Entry 7FDJ (electron microscopy, 4.40 A resolution (low resolution: residue-level contacts below are approximate; hydrogen-bond / salt-bridge calls are withheld)); this record covers chains B and C of the 4 polymer chains in the assembly.

# Chain B (and C)
Molecule: Capsid protein, Immunoglobulin G-binding protein A
Source organism: Hepatitis B virus genotype C subtype adr (strain Japan/adr4/1983)
Notes: chain C of this document is another copy of the same molecule, construct and numbering; everything in this record applies to it too
Reference sequence: chimeric construct of P69706, P38507: residues 51-127 from P69706 (CAPSD_HBVC3) positions 2-78 (UniProt number = residue number - 49); residues 130-187 from P38507 positions 212-269 (UniProt number = residue number + 82); residues 190-247 from P38507 positions 212-269 (UniProt number = residue number + 22); residues 250-318 from P69706 (CAPSD_HBVC3) positions 81-149 (UniProt number = residue number - 169)
Chain sequence (318 residues; numbered 1 to 318; the number before each row is that of its first residue):
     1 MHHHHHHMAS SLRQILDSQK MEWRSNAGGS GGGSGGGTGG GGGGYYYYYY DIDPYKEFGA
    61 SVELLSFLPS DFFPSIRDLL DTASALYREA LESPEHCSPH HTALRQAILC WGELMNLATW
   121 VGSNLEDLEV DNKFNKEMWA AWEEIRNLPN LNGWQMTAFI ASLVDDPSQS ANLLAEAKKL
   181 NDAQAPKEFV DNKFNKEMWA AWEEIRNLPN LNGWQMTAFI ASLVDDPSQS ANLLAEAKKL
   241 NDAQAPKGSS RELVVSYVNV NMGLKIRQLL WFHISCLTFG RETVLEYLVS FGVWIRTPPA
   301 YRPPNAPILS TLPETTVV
Disordered / not traced: 1-48, 127-252, 312-318
Sequence notes: initiating methionine (1); expression tag (2-50); linker (128-129, 188-189, 248-249); engineered mutation Val130 (Ala212 in P38507), Met138 (Gln220 in P38507), Trp139 (Gln221 in P38507), Ala140 (Asn222 in P38507), Trp142 (Phe224 in P38507), Glu143 (Tyr225 in P38507), Arg146 (Leu228 in P38507), Asn147 (His229 in P38507), Gly153 (Glu235 in P38507), Trp154 (Glu236 in P38507), Met156 (Arg238 in P38507), Thr157 (Asn239 in P38507), Ala158 (Gly240 in P38507), Ala161 (Gln243 in P38507), Val164 (Lys246 in P38507), Val190 (Ala212 in P38507), Met198 (Gln220 in P38507), Trp199 (Gln221 in P38507), Ala200 (Asn222 in P38507), Trp202 (Phe224 in P38507), Glu203 (Tyr225 in P38507), Arg206 (Leu228 in P38507), Asn207 (His229 in P38507), Gly213 (Glu235 in P38507), Trp214 (Glu236 in P38507), Met216 (Arg238 in P38507), Thr217 (Asn239 in P38507), Ala218 (Gly240 in P38507), Ala221 (Gln243 in P38507), Val224 (Lys246 in P38507)
Swiss-Prot annotation at these positions:
  - modified residue: Ser256 (Phosphoserine)

# Interface between chain B and chain C
Pairs across the interface (11):
  Glu63(B) - Ala85(C)
  Phe67(B) - Thr82(C)
  Ser290(B) - Ser310(C)
  Val293(B) - Ile308(C)
  Arg296(B) - Pro74(C)
  Arg296(B) - Thr82(C)
  Pro298(B) - Phe72(C)
  Tyr301(B) - Asp71(C)
  Tyr301(B) - Phe72(C)
  Tyr301(B) - Pro307(C)
  Pro303(B) - Pro307(C)
Interface residues without a listed pair, chain B (12 interface residues in all): Ser61, Thr297, Arg302, Pro304
Interface residues without a listed pair, chain C (12 interface residues in all): Pro69, Asp78, Phe291, Pro304

# Summary
The chain B/chain C interface involves 12 residues from each chain.
Both chains are Capsid protein, Immunoglobulin G-binding protein A (Hepatitis B virus genotype C subtype adr
(strain Japan/adr4/1983)). Entry 7FDJ (Engineered Hepatitis B virus core antigen with short linker T=4) was
determined by electron microscopy (same publication as 7EOY and 7EP6).
